PDB entry 5S5T | X-ray diffraction, 2.53 A resolution | chains C and D of the 6 polymer chains in the assembly

Chain C:
Name: Tubulin alpha-1B chain
Organism: Bos taurus
UniProt: P81947 (TBA1B_BOVIN); numbering as in UniProt (aligned over 1-451)
Chain sequence (451 residues; row label = number of the first residue in the row):
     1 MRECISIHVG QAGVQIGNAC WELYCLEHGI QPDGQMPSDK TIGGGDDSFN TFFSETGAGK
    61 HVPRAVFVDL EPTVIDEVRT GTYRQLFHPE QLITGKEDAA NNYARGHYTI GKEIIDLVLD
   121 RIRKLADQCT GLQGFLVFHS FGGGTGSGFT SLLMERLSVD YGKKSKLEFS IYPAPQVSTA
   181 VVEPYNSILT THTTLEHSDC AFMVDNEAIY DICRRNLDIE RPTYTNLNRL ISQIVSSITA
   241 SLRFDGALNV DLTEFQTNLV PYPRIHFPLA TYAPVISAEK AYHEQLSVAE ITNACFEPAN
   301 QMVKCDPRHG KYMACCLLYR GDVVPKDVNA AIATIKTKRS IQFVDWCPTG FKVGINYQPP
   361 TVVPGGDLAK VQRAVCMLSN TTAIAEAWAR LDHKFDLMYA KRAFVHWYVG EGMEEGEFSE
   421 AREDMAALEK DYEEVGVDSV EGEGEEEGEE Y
Disordered / not traced: 441-451
Ion coordination: Ca2+ site 1: D39, T41, G44, E55; Ca2+ site 2: E284 (shared with 1 residue of chain B)
Ligand contacts:
  - GTP (guanosine-5'-triphosphate): G10, Q11, A12, Q15, I16, D69, D98, A99, A100, N101, S140, G142, G143, G144, T145, G146, I171, P173, V177, S178, T179, E183, N206, Y224, L227, N228, I231
  - 4-(4-fluorophenyl)piperazine-1-carboxamide (O1M): F351, K352, V353

Chain D:
Name: Tubulin beta-2B chain
Organism: Bos taurus
UniProt: Q6B856 (TBB2B_BOVIN); the author numbering skips numbers that UniProt does not, so the offset changes along the chain: 1-42 = UniProt 1-42; 45-360 = UniProt 43-358; 369-455 = UniProt 359-445
Chain sequence (445 residues; row label = number of the first residue in the row; note: 10 numbers in that range are skipped by the numbering (no residue carries them; nothing is unmodelled there)):
     1 MREIVHIQAG QCGNQIGAKF WEVISDEHGI DPTGSYHGDS DL
    45 QLERINVYYN EATGNKYVPR AILVDLEPGT MDSVRSGPFG QIFRPDNFVF GQSGAGNNWA
   105 KGHYTEGAEL VDSVLDVVRK ESESCDCLQG FQLTHSLGGG TGSGMGTLLI SKIREEYPDR
   165 IMNTFSVMPS PKVSDTVVEP YNATLSVHQL VENTDETYCI DNEALYDICF RTLKLTTPTY
   225 GDLNHLVSAT MSGVTTCLRF PGQLNADLRK LAVNMVPFPR LHFFMPGFAP LTSRGSQQYR
   285 ALTVPELTQQ MFDSKNMMAA CDPRHGRYLT VAAIFRGRMS MKEVDEQMLN VQNKNSSYFV
   345 EWIPNNVKTA VCDIPP
   369 RGLKMSATFI GNSTAIQELF KRISEQFTAM FRRKAFLHWY TGEGMDEMEF TEAESNMNDL
   429 VSEYQQYQDA TADEQGEFEE EEGEDEA
Disordered / not traced: 442-455
Ion coordination: Mg2+: Q11 (together with GDP)
Ligand contacts: GDP (guanosine-5'-diphosphate): G10, Q11, C12, Q15, I16, A99, N101, S140, G142, G143, G144, T145, G146, V171, P173, V177, S178, E183, N206, L209, Y224, L227, N228
Curated features (UniProtKB/Swiss-Prot):
  - motif: M1 to I4 (MREI motif)
  - binding site (GTP): Q11, E71, S140, G144, T145, G146, N206, N228
  - binding site (Mg(2+)): E71
  - modified residue: S40 (Phosphoserine), T57 (Phosphothreonine), K60 (N6-acetyllysine), S174 (Phosphoserine), T287 (Phosphothreonine), T292 (Phosphothreonine), R320 (Omega-N-methylarginine), E448 (5-glutamyl polyglutamate)
  - cross-link (Glycyl lysine isopeptide (Lys-Gly)): K60 (interchain with G-Cter in ubiquitin), K326 (interchain with G-Cter in ubiquitin)
From the paper describing this entry:
  - binding site for 4-(4-fluorophenyl)piperazine-1-carboxamide: V177, Y210, P222, T223, Y224, L227

How chain C and chain D interact:
Pairs across the interface - 57 pairs, chain C then chain D:
  Q11(C) - Q247(D)  hydrogen bond
  K96(C) - R2(D)
  K96(C) - D130(D)  salt bridge
  E97(C) - R2(D)  salt bridge
  E97(C) - C131(D)
  E97(C) - R164(D)  salt bridge
  E97(C) - R253(D)  salt bridge
  D98(C) - D251(D)
  D98(C) - K254(D)  salt bridge
  A100(C) - R253(D)
  A100(C) - K254(D)
  A100(C) - V257(D)
  N101(C) - K254(D)
  R105(C) - R253(D)
  P175(C) - N349(D)
  S178(C) - K352(D)  hydrogen bond
  T179(C) - Q247(D)
  T179(C) - L248(D)
  T179(C) - N258(D)  hydrogen bond (backbone-side chain)
  A180(C) - N258(D)
  A180(C) - K352(D)
  V181(C) - N258(D)  hydrogen bond (backbone-side chain)
  V181(C) - I347(D)  hydrophobic
  V181(C) - P348(D)
  V181(C) - N349(D)
  V181(C) - K352(D)
  E220(C) - K326(D)
  R221(C) - M325(D)
  R221(C) - D329(D)  salt bridge
  Y224(C) - Q247(D)
  K394(C) - N349(D)
  L397(C) - E345(D)
  L397(C) - W346(D)
  L397(C) - P348(D)  hydrophobic
  L397(C) - A440(D)  hydrophobic
  M398(C) - W346(D)  hydrogen bond (backbone-backbone)
  M398(C) - P348(D)
  K401(C) - F262(D)
  K401(C) - W346(D)
  K401(C) - A438(D)
  K401(C) - T439(D)  hydrogen bond (side chain-backbone)
  R402(C) - F262(D)
  A403(C) - P261(D)
  A403(C) - F262(D)  hydrophobic
  F404(C) - V257(D)
  F404(C) - N258(D)
  F404(C) - V260(D)
  F404(C) - P261(D)  hydrogen bond (backbone-backbone)
  F404(C) - T314(D)
  F404(C) - I347(D)  hydrophobic
  H406(C) - V260(D)  hydrogen bond (side chain-backbone)
  H406(C) - P261(D)
  H406(C) - F262(D)
  H406(C) - P263(D)
  W407(C) - A256(D)  hydrophobic
  W407(C) - V257(D)
  W407(C) - V260(D)  hydrogen bond (side chain-backbone)
Other interface residues (no listed pair), chain C (26 interface residues in all): V182, Y210
Other interface residues (no listed pair), chain D (31 interface residues in all): I165, N350

Summary:
Chain C and chain D form an interface of 26 and 31 residues respectively, with 9 hydrogen bonds and 6 salt
bridges. Polar contacts include K96(C)-D130(D), E97(C)-R2(D) and E97(C)-R164(D). Bound to chain C:
4-(4-fluorophenyl)piperazine-1-carboxamide and GTP. Bound to chain D: GDP. From the paper: a binding site for
4-(4-fluorophenyl)piperazine-1-carboxamide at V177(D), Y210(D) and P222(D) among others.
Chain C is Tubulin alpha-1B chain and chain D is Tubulin beta-2B chain, both from Bos taurus; the structure,
Tubulin-Z198194394-complex, was determined by X-ray diffraction (same publication as 5S4L, 5S4M, 5S4N, 5S4O,
5S4P, 5S4Q and 52 further entries).
